PDB entry 7LTF | X-ray diffraction, 2.20 A resolution | chains A and C of the 4 polymer chains in the assembly

[Chain A (and C)]
Name: TP-methylase family protein
From: Shewanella oneidensis
Notes: chain C of this document is another copy of the same molecule, construct and numbering; everything in this record applies to it too
Reference sequence: Q8EGW3 (Q8EGW3_SHEON); numbering as in UniProt (aligned over 1-263)
Amino-acid sequence (263 residues; row label = number of the first residue in the row):
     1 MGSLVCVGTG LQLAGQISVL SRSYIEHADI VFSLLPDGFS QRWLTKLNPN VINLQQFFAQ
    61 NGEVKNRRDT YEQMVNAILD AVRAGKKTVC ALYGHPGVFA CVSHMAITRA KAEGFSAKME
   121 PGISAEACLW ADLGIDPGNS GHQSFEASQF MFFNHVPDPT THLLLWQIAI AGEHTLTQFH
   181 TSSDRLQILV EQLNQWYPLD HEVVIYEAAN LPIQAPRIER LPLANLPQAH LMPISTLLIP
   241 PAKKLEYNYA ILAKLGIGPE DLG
Not modelled in the structure: 1
Construct notes: engineered mutation F58 (Tyr in Q8EGW3)
From the paper describing this entry:
  - mutagenesis - R67K (100-fold), Y71F (100-fold), Y93F: decreased catalytic activity
  - mutagenesis - Y93F (3.8-fold): decreased binding to SAM
  - mutagenesis - R67A: abolished catalytic activity
  - catalytic residues: R67, Y71

[Interface between chain A and chain C]
Residue-residue contacts - 139 pairs, chain A then chain C:
  G15(A) - S18(C)
  G15(A) - V19(C)  hydrogen bond (backbone-backbone)
  G15(A) - L20(C)  hydrogen bond (backbone-backbone)
  Q16(A) - S18(C)
  Q16(A) - P121(C)
  I17(A) - S18(C)
  I17(A) - V19(C)  hydrogen bond (backbone-backbone)
  S18(A) - G15(C)
  S18(A) - Q16(C)  hydrogen bond (side chain-backbone)
  S18(A) - I17(C)
  S18(A) - I123(C)
  V19(A) - G15(C)  hydrogen bond (backbone-backbone)
  V19(A) - I17(C)  hydrogen bond (backbone-backbone)
  L20(A) - G15(C)  hydrogen bond (backbone-backbone)
  N66(A) - G263(C)  hydrogen bond (side chain-backbone)
  R68(A) - G263(C)  hydrogen bond (side chain-backbone)
  H95(A) - A127(C)  hydrogen bond (side chain-backbone)
  G97(A) - I135(C)
  G97(A) - D136(C)
  G97(A) - P137(C)
  V98(A) - W130(C)
  V98(A) - D136(C)
  V98(A) - P137(C)  hydrophobic
  F99(A) - D136(C)  hydrogen bond (backbone-side chain)
  F99(A) - G138(C)
  A100(A) - D136(C)  hydrogen bond (backbone-side chain)
  H104(A) - W130(C)
  H104(A) - G134(C)
  H104(A) - I135(C)
  H104(A) - D136(C)
  M119(A) - A131(C)
  P121(A) - Q16(C)
  P121(A) - I123(C)
  P121(A) - A127(C)
  G122(A) - I123(C)
  I123(A) - P121(C)
  I123(A) - G122(C)
  I123(A) - I123(C)  hydrophobic
  E126(A) - E126(C)
  A127(A) - H95(C)  hydrogen bond (backbone-side chain)
  A127(A) - P121(C)
  W130(A) - V98(C)
  W130(A) - H104(C)
  A131(A) - M119(C)
  A131(A) - P121(C)
  G134(A) - H104(C)
  I135(A) - G97(C)
  I135(A) - H104(C)
  D136(A) - G97(C)
  D136(A) - V98(C)
  D136(A) - F99(C)  hydrogen bond (side chain-backbone)
  D136(A) - A100(C)  hydrogen bond (side chain-backbone)
  D136(A) - H104(C)
  P137(A) - G97(C)
  G138(A) - F99(C)
  G138(A) - Q149(C)
  N139(A) - Q149(C)  hydrogen bond (backbone-side chain)
  S140(A) - Q149(C)
  S140(A) - H155(C)
  G141(A) - S144(C)
  G141(A) - Q149(C)
  H142(A) - H142(C)
  H142(A) - Q143(C)
  H142(A) - S144(C)  hydrogen bond (backbone-backbone)
  Q143(A) - H142(C)
  Q143(A) - Q143(C)
  S144(A) - G141(C)
  S144(A) - H142(C)  hydrogen bond (backbone-backbone)
  F145(A) - D158(C)
  F145(A) - T161(C)
  Q149(A) - G138(C)
  Q149(A) - N139(C)  hydrogen bond (side chain-backbone)
  Q149(A) - S140(C)
  Q149(A) - L245(C)
  F150(A) - N248(C)
  M151(A) - N248(C)
  M151(A) - I251(C)
  F152(A) - Y247(C)
  F152(A) - N248(C)  hydrogen bond (backbone-backbone)
  F152(A) - L252(C)  hydrophobic
  F152(A) - L255(C)  hydrophobic
  F152(A) - L262(C)  hydrophobic
  F153(A) - L245(C)  hydrophobic
  F153(A) - E246(C)
  F153(A) - Y247(C)  hydrophobic
  F153(A) - N248(C)  hydrogen bond (backbone-side chain)
  N154(A) - E246(C)  hydrogen bond (backbone-backbone)
  N154(A) - Y247(C)  hydrogen bond (side chain-backbone)
  N154(A) - N248(C)
  H155(A) - S140(C)
  H155(A) - D158(C)  salt bridge
  H155(A) - T160(C)  hydrogen bond
  H155(A) - L245(C)
  V156(A) - D158(C)  hydrogen bond (backbone-side chain)
  D158(A) - F145(C)
  D158(A) - H155(C)  salt bridge
  D158(A) - V156(C)  hydrogen bond (side chain-backbone)
  T160(A) - H155(C)  hydrogen bond
  T161(A) - F145(C)
  H174(A) - I257(C)
  H174(A) - D261(C)
  H174(A) - L262(C)
  H174(A) - G263(C)  hydrogen bond (backbone-backbone)
  T175(A) - G263(C)
  L176(A) - G263(C)
  R185(A) - L255(C)  hydrogen bond (side chain-backbone)
  I188(A) - K254(C)
  I188(A) - L255(C)  hydrophobic
  Q192(A) - N248(C)
  Q192(A) - I251(C)
  L245(A) - Q149(C)
  L245(A) - F153(C)  hydrophobic
  L245(A) - H155(C)
  E246(A) - F153(C)
  E246(A) - N154(C)  hydrogen bond (backbone-backbone)
  Y247(A) - F152(C)
  Y247(A) - F153(C)  hydrophobic
  Y247(A) - N154(C)  hydrogen bond (backbone-side chain)
  N248(A) - M151(C)
  N248(A) - F152(C)  hydrogen bond (backbone-backbone)
  N248(A) - F153(C)  hydrogen bond (side chain-backbone)
  N248(A) - N154(C)
  N248(A) - Q192(C)
  I251(A) - M151(C)
  I251(A) - Q192(C)
  L252(A) - F152(C)  hydrophobic
  K254(A) - I188(C)
  L255(A) - F152(C)  hydrophobic
  L255(A) - R185(C)  hydrogen bond (backbone-side chain)
  L255(A) - I188(C)  hydrophobic
  I257(A) - H174(C)
  D261(A) - H174(C)
  L262(A) - F152(C)  hydrophobic
  L262(A) - H174(C)
  G263(A) - N66(C)  hydrogen bond (backbone-side chain)
  G263(A) - R68(C)  hydrogen bond (backbone-side chain)
  G263(A) - H174(C)  hydrogen bond (backbone-backbone)
  G263(A) - T175(C)
  G263(A) - L176(C)
Interface residues without a listed pair, chain A (67 interface residues in all): A14, R22, C101, C128
Interface residues without a listed pair, chain C (67 interface residues in all): A14, R22, C101, C128, F150

[In short]
The chain A/chain C interface involves 67 residues from each chain, with 37 hydrogen bonds and 2 salt bridges.
Polar contacts include H155(A)-D158(C), S18(A)-Q16(C) and N66(A)-G263(C). From the paper: catalytic residues
R67(A) and Y71(A); R67K, Y71F and Y93F of chain A reduce catalytic activity.
Chain A and chain C are both TP-methylase family protein (Shewanella oneidensis); the structure, Structure of
the alpha-N-methyltransferase (SonM mutant Y58F) and RiPP precursor (SonA) heteromeric complex (no cofactor),
was determined by X-ray diffraction together with 7LTC, 7LTE, 7LTH, 7LTR and 7LTS from the same study.
